Entry 1ZE3 (X-ray diffraction, 1.84 A resolution); this record covers chains C and D of the 3 polymer chains in the assembly.

== Chain C ==
Molecule: Chaperone protein fimC
From: Escherichia coli
Notes: fragment: FimC
UniProt: P31697 (FIMC_ECOLI); residues 1-205 here correspond to UniProt positions 37-241 (UniProt number = residue number + 36)
Sequence (205 residues; row label = number of the first residue in the row):
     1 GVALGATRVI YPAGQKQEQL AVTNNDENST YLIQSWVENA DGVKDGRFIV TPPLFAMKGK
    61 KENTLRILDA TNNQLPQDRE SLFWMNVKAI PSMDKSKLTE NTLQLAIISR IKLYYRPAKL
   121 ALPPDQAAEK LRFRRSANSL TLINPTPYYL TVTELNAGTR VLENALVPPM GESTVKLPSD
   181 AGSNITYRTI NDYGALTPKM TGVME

== Chain D ==
Molecule: Outer membrane usher protein fimD
From: Escherichia coli
Notes: fragment: FimD N-terminal domain
UniProt: P30130 (FIMD_ECOLI); residues 1-125 here correspond to UniProt positions 46-170 (UniProt number = residue number + 45)
Sequence (125 residues; row label = number of the first residue in the row):
     1 DLYFNPRFLA DDPQAVADLS RFENGQELPP GTYRVDIYLN NGYMATRDVT FNTGDSEQGI
    61 VPCLTRAQLA SMGLNTASVA GMNLLADDAC VPLTTMVQDA TAHLDVGQQR LNLTIPQAFM
   121 SNRAR
Disordered / not traced: 10-18
Cystine bridges: Cys-63/Cys-90
What the authors report for this chain:
  - conformationally variable residues (order/disorder transition, side-chain flip): Asp-1 to Asn-24, Arg-47

== Chain C / chain D interface ==
Pairs across the interface - 49 pairs, chain C then chain D:
  Lys-16(C) / Arg-34(D)
  Gln-17(C) / Arg-34(D)  hydrogen bond
  Leu-32(C) / Phe-4(D)  hydrophobic
  Leu-32(C) / Leu-19(D)  hydrophobic
  Leu-32(C) / Phe-22(D)  hydrophobic
  Gln-34(C) / Phe-8(D)
  Gln-34(C) / Leu-9(D)
  Thr-51(C) / Tyr-33(D)
  Thr-51(C) / Gln-109(D)  hydrogen bond (backbone-side chain)
  Pro-52(C) / Leu-28(D)  hydrophobic
  Pro-52(C) / Tyr-33(D)  hydrophobic
  Pro-52(C) / Gln-109(D)
  Leu-54(C) / Leu-28(D)
  Leu-54(C) / Pro-29(D)
  Phe-55(C) / Glu-27(D)
  Phe-55(C) / Leu-28(D)  hydrophobic
  Ala-56(C) / Phe-22(D)  hydrophobic
  Ala-56(C) / Gln-26(D)
  Ala-56(C) / Glu-27(D)  hydrogen bond (backbone-backbone)
  Lys-61(C) / Glu-27(D)  salt bridge
  Asn-63(C) / Gly-107(D)
  Thr-64(C) / Gly-107(D)  hydrogen bond (backbone-backbone)
  Thr-64(C) / Gln-109(D)  hydrogen bond (backbone-side chain)
  Leu-65(C) / Gln-109(D)
  Arg-66(C) / Arg-34(D)  hydrogen bond (side chain-backbone)
  Arg-66(C) / Asp-36(D)  salt bridge
  Arg-66(C) / Thr-46(D)
  Arg-66(C) / Gln-108(D)  hydrogen bond (side chain-backbone)
  Arg-66(C) / Gln-109(D)  hydrogen bond
  Leu-68(C) / Arg-34(D)
  Lys-88(C) / Phe-8(D)  hydrogen bond (side chain-backbone)
  Ile-90(C) / Phe-4(D)
  Ile-90(C) / Phe-8(D)  hydrophobic
  Ile-90(C) / Leu-9(D)  hydrophobic
  Pro-91(C) / Phe-4(D)
  Ser-92(C) / Leu-2(D)
  Ser-92(C) / Tyr-3(D)
  Ser-92(C) / Phe-4(D)
  Met-93(C) / Asp-1(D)
  Met-93(C) / Leu-2(D)
  Met-93(C) / Tyr-3(D)  hydrogen bond (backbone-backbone)
  Asp-94(C) / Asp-1(D)  hydrogen bond (side chain-backbone)
  Lys-95(C) / Asp-1(D)  hydrogen bond (backbone-backbone)
  Lys-95(C) / Leu-2(D)
  Lys-95(C) / Tyr-3(D)
  Lys-95(C) / Glu-23(D)  salt bridge
  Leu-98(C) / Tyr-3(D)
  Gln-104(C) / Phe-8(D)
  Ala-106(C) / Phe-8(D)  hydrophobic
Other interface residues (no listed pair), chain C (30 interface residues in all): Thr-30, Tyr-31, Pro-53, Glu-62, Leu-105
Other interface residues (no listed pair), chain D (23 interface residues in all): Asn-5, Val-35, Val-106
Interface features reported in the paper:
  - pairs named by the authors: Pro-52(C)/Tyr-33(D) (hydrophobic contact), Asn-63(C)/Gly-107(D) (hydrophobic contact), Arg-66(C)/Asp-36(D) (salt bridge), Ile-90(C)/Phe-8(D) (hydrophobic contact), Gln-104(C)/Phe-8(D), Leu-28(D)/Pro-52(C) (hydrophobic contact)
  - hot spots on chain C (mutagenesis) - L32E: abolished binding to Outer membrane usher protein fimD (chain D)
  - hot spots on chain D (mutagenesis) - Q109A (Kd 4.2 uM): decreased binding to Chaperone protein fimC (chain C)

== Summary ==
30 residues of chain C face 23 of chain D across their interface; the contacts include 12 hydrogen bonds and 3
salt bridges. Among the polar pairs are Lys-61(C)/Glu-27(D), Arg-66(C)/Asp-36(D) and Lys-95(C)/Glu-23(D). The
paper describes hydrophobic contacts between Pro-52(C) and Tyr-33(D), Asn-63(C) and Gly-107(D) and Ile-90(C)
and Phe-8(D) among others; a salt bridge between Arg-66(C) and Asp-36(D); a contact between Gln-104(C) and
Phe-8(D). The paper reports that L32E of chain C abolishes binding to Outer membrane usher protein fimD (chain
D); conformational variability at Asp-1(D) and Arg-47(D).
Chain C is Chaperone protein fimC and chain D is Outer membrane usher protein fimD, both from Escherichia
coli; the structure, Crystal Structure of the Ternary Complex of FIMD (N-Terminal Domain) with FIMC and the
Pilin Domain ..., was determined by X-ray diffraction.
